8VO0 - chains H and K of the 10 polymer chains in the assembly; structure by electron microscopy, 3.30 A resolution.

# Chain H
Molecule: 157-nt DNA strand
From: Homo sapiens
Sequence (157 nucleotides; each row starts with the number of its first residue):
     1 CAGGATGTAT ATATCTGAGA CGTGCCTGGA GACTAGGGAG TAATCCCCTT GGCGGTTTAA
    61 ACGCGGGGGA CAGCGCGTAC GTGCGTTTTA GCGGTGCTAG AGCTGTCTAC GACCAATTGA
   121 GCGGCCTGGG CACCGGGATT CTCCAGCCGC CGGCAGC

# Chain K
Name: Histone H2A
From: Xenopus laevis
UniProtKB: Q6AZJ8 (Q6AZJ8_XENLA); residues 12-118 here correspond to UniProt positions 13-119 (UniProt number = residue number + 1)
Chain sequence (108 residues; row label = number of the first residue in the row):
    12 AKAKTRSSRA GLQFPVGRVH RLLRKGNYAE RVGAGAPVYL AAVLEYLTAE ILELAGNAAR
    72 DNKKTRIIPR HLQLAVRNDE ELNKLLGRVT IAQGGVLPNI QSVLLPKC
Differences from the reference sequence: expression tag (119)

# Chain H / chain K interface
Pairs across the interface (8; chain H residue first):
  DA20(H) - Arg77(K)  hydrogen bond to the sugar
  DC21(H) - Arg77(K)  salt bridge to the phosphate
  DA30(H) - Arg32(K)  salt bridge to the phosphate
  DG31(H) - Lys15(K)  phosphate contact
  DG31(H) - Arg17(K)  salt bridge to the phosphate
  DA32(H) - Lys15(K)  phosphate contact
  DA32(H) - Arg20(K)  salt bridge to the phosphate
  DC33(H) - Ala12(K)  phosphate contact
Other interface residues (no listed pair), chain K (10 interface residues in all): Ala14, Thr16, Val27, Gly28

# Overview
The interface between chain H and chain K involves 6 residues on one side and 10 on the other; the contacts
include 1 hydrogen bond and 4 salt bridges. Among the polar pairs are DA20(H)-Arg77(K), DC21(H)-Arg77(K) and
DA30(H)-Arg32(K).
Here chain H is a 157-nt DNA strand (Homo sapiens) and chain K is Histone H2A (Xenopus laevis). Entry 8VO0
(H3K36me3-modified nucleosome bound to PRC2_AJ1-450 with histone H3 tail disengaged) was determined by
electron microscopy (same publication as 8VMI, 8VMJ, 8VML, 8VMN, 8VNV, 8VNZ and 8VOB).
